Entry 8J03 (electron microscopy, 2.70 A resolution); this record covers chains A and F of the 8 polymer chains in the assembly.

Chain A:
Name: Potassium voltage-gated channel subfamily KQT member 2
Source organism: Homo sapiens
UniProt: O43526 (KCNQ2_HUMAN); numbering as in UniProt (aligned over 64-703)
Amino-acid sequence (656 residues; numbered 63 to 718; the number before each row is that of its first residue):
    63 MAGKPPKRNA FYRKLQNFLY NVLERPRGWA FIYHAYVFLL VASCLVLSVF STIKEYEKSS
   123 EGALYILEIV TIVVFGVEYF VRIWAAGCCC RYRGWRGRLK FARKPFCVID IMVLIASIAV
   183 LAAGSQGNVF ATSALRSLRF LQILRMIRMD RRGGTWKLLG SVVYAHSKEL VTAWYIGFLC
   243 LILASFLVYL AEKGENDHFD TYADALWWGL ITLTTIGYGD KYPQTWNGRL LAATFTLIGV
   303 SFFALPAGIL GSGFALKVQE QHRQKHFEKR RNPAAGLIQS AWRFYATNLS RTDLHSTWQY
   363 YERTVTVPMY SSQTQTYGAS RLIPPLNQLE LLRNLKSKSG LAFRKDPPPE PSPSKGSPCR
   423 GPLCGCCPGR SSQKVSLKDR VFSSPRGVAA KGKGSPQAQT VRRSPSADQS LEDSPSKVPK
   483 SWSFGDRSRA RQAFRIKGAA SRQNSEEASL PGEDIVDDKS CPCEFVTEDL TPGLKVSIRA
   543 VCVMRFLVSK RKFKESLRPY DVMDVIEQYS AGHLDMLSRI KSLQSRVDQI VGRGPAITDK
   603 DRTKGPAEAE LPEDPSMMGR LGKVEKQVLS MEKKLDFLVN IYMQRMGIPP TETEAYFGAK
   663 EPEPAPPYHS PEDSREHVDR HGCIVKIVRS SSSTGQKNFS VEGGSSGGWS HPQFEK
Unresolved in the structure: 63-69, 185-194, 349-534, 596-718
Sequence notes: initiating methionine (63); conflict Ala104 (Phe in O43526), Val703 (Ala in O43526); expression tag (704-718)
Small-molecule neighbours:
  - cannabidiol (P0T), molecule 1: Leu232, Ala235, Trp236, Gly239, Phe240, Phe304, Phe305, Pro308, Leu312
  - cannabidiol (P0T), molecule 2: Leu299, Ile300, Ser303, Phe304

Chain F:
Name: Calmodulin-1
Source organism: Homo sapiens
UniProt: P0DP23 (CALM1_HUMAN); numbering as in UniProt (aligned over 1-149)
Amino-acid sequence (177 residues; numbered 1 to 177; the number before each row is that of its first residue):
     1 MADQLTEEQI AEFKEAFSLF DKDGDGTITT KELGTVMRSL GQNPTEAELQ DMINEVDADG
    61 NGTIDFPEFL TMMARKMKDT DSEEEIREAF RVFDKDGNGY ISAAELRHVM TNLGEKLTDE
   121 EVDEMIREAD IDGDGQVNYE EFVQMMTAKL EGGSSGGLVP RGSGGSSGGH HHHHHHH
Unresolved in the structure: 1-5, 149-177
Sequence notes: expression tag (150-177)
Swiss-Prot annotation at these positions:
  - binding site (Ca(2+)): Asp21, Asp23, Asp25, Thr27, Glu32, Asp57, Asp59, Asn61, Thr63, Glu68, Asp94, Asp96, Asn98, Tyr100, Glu105, Asp130, Asp132, Asp134, Gln136, Glu141
  - modified residue: Ala2 (N-acetylalanine), Lys22 (N6-acetyllysine), Thr45 (Phosphothreonine), Ser82 (Phosphoserine), Lys95 (N6-acetyllysine), Tyr100 (Phosphotyrosine), Ser102 (Phosphoserine), Thr111 (Phosphothreonine), Lys116 (N6,N6,N6-trimethyllysine), Tyr139 (Phosphotyrosine)
  - cross-link: Lys22 (Glycyl lysine isopeptide (Lys-Gly) (interchain with G-Cter in SUMO2))

Interface between chain A and chain F:
Contacting residue pairs (66; chain A residue first):
  Asn79(A) - Asp96(F)
  Cys150(A) - Asn98(F)
  Cys150(A) - Tyr100(F)
  Cys152(A) - Tyr100(F)  hydrophobic
  Cys152(A) - Glu140(F)
  Arg332(A) - Val92(F)
  Arg333(A) - Leu113(F)
  Asn334(A) - Leu113(F)
  Ala336(A) - Phe93(F)
  Ala337(A) - Phe93(F)
  Ala337(A) - Met110(F)
  Ala337(A) - Leu113(F)  hydrophobic
  Ala337(A) - Gly114(F)
  Gly338(A) - Gly114(F)
  Ile340(A) - Ala89(F)  hydrophobic
  Ile340(A) - Phe90(F)  hydrophobic
  Ile340(A) - Met110(F)  hydrophobic
  Gln341(A) - Met110(F)
  Gln341(A) - Glu115(F)  hydrogen bond (side chain-backbone)
  Gln341(A) - Lys116(F)
  Gln341(A) - Leu117(F)
  Trp344(A) - Glu124(F)  hydrogen bond
  Trp344(A) - Met125(F)  hydrogen bond
  Trp344(A) - Glu128(F)
  Arg345(A) - Glu115(F)
  Phe346(A) - Arg75(F)
  Phe346(A) - Met77(F)  hydrophobic
  Tyr347(A) - Met77(F)  hydrophobic
  Tyr347(A) - Glu128(F)
  Tyr347(A) - Met146(F)  hydrophobic
  Gly535(A) - Glu12(F)  hydrogen bond (backbone-side chain)
  Gly535(A) - Ala16(F)
  Gly535(A) - Leu19(F)
  Leu536(A) - Leu19(F)  hydrophobic
  Val538(A) - Glu12(F)
  Val538(A) - Phe13(F)  hydrophobic
  Val538(A) - Ala16(F)  hydrophobic
  Val538(A) - Met73(F)  hydrophobic
  Ser539(A) - Ala16(F)
  Ser539(A) - Leu19(F)
  Ser539(A) - Phe20(F)
  Arg541(A) - Met73(F)
  Ala542(A) - Phe20(F)  hydrophobic
  Ala542(A) - Phe69(F)  hydrophobic
  Val543(A) - Phe20(F)  hydrophobic
  Val543(A) - Met37(F)  hydrophobic
  Val543(A) - Leu40(F)  hydrophobic
  Val545(A) - Arg75(F)
  Met546(A) - Met52(F)  hydrophobic
  Met546(A) - Glu55(F)
  Met546(A) - Phe69(F)  hydrophobic
  Phe548(A) - Thr80(F)
  Leu549(A) - Glu55(F)
  Leu549(A) - Met72(F)  hydrophobic
  Val550(A) - Asp51(F)
  Val550(A) - Met52(F)  hydrophobic
  Val550(A) - Glu55(F)  hydrogen bond (backbone-side chain)
  Lys552(A) - Ser82(F)  hydrogen bond
  Lys552(A) - Glu85(F)
  Arg553(A) - Asp51(F)
  Phe555(A) - Glu85(F)
  Phe555(A) - Glu88(F)
  Phe555(A) - Ala89(F)  hydrophobic
  Lys556(A) - Glu85(F)
  Lys556(A) - Glu88(F)  salt bridge
  Leu559(A) - Glu88(F)
Also at the interface, not in a pair above, chain A (38 interface residues in all): Arg89, Cys151, Leu339, Ala343, Ile540, Arg547
Also at the interface, not in a pair above, chain F (41 interface residues in all): Glu15, Ile86, Phe142, Met145

In short:
38 residues of chain A face 41 of chain F across their interface, with 6 hydrogen bonds and 1 salt bridge.
Polar contacts include Lys556(A)-Glu88(F), Gln341(A)-Glu115(F) and Trp344(A)-Glu124(F). Ligands of chain A:
cannabidiol. Curated annotation (UniProt) lists 20 Ca2+-binding residues on chain F.
Chain A is Potassium voltage-gated channel subfamily KQT member 2 and chain F is Calmodulin-1, both from Homo
sapiens; the structure, Human KCNQ2(F104A)-CaM-PIP2-CBD complex in state I, was determined by electron
microscopy (same publication as 8J00, 8J01, 8J02, 8J04, 8J05 and 8W4U).
